Entry 3TE5 (X-ray diffraction, 2.50 A resolution); this record covers chains A and B of the 3 polymer chains in the assembly.

[Chain A]
Name: Carbon catabolite-derepressing protein kinase
Organism: Saccharomyces cerevisiae
Notes: EC 2.7.11.1
UniProtKB: P06782 (SNF1_YEAST); numbering as in UniProt (aligned over 457-633)
Amino-acid sequence (179 residues; numbered 455 to 633; the number before each row is that of its first residue):
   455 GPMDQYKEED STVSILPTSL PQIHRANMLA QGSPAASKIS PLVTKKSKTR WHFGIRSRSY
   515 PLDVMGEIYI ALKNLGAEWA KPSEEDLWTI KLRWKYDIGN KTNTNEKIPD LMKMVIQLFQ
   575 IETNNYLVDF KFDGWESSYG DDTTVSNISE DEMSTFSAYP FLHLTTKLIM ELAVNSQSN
Unresolved in the structure: 455-463, 551-561, 592-609, 631-633
Differences from the reference sequence: expression tag (455-456)
Swiss-Prot annotation at these positions:
  - modified residue (Phosphoserine): Ser-487, Ser-632
  - cross-link (Glycyl lysine isopeptide (Lys-Gly)): Lys-461 (interchain with G-Cter in ubiquitin), Lys-549 (interchain with G-Cter in SUMO)
  - mutagenesis: Lys-549 (K549R: Decreases sumoylation of SNF1)

[Chain B]
Name: SNF1 protein kinase subunit beta-2
Organism: Saccharomyces cerevisiae
UniProtKB: P34164 (SIP2_YEAST); residues 304-415 here = UniProt positions 304-415
Amino-acid sequence (113 residues; numbered 303 to 415; the number before each row is that of its first residue):
   303 MEYTTDIPAV FTDPSVMERY YYTLDRQQSN TDTSWLTPPQ LPPQLENVIL NKYYATQDQF
   363 NENNSGALPI PNHVVLNHLV TSSIKHNTLC VASIVRYKQK YVTQILYTPI ESS
Unresolved in the structure: 327-334, 414-415
Differences from the reference sequence: expression tag (303)

[How chain A and chain B interact]
Pairs across the interface (97; chain A residue first):
  Lys-502(A) with Asp-360(B), salt bridge
  Thr-503(A) with Asn-353(B); Ser-384(B)
  Arg-504(A) with Ser-384(B)
  Trp-505(A) with Asn-349(B); Leu-352(B); Asn-353(B), hydrogen bond (backbone-side chain); Tyr-356(B); Val-382(B), hydrophobic; Thr-383(B); Ser-384(B); Cys-392(B), hydrophobic
  His-506(A) with Asn-349(B); Leu-352(B); Val-382(B); Thr-383(B), hydrogen bond (backbone-backbone)
  Phe-507(A) with Gln-346(B); Leu-347(B); Leu-352(B), hydrophobic; Val-377(B), hydrophobic; Leu-381(B); Val-382(B), hydrophobic
  Gly-508(A) with Leu-381(B), hydrogen bond (backbone-backbone); Thr-383(B), hydrogen bond (backbone-side chain)
  Pro-515(A) with Pro-340(B), hydrophobic
  Leu-516(A) with Val-312(B); Phe-313(B), hydrophobic; Met-319(B), hydrophobic
  Met-519(A) with Phe-313(B), hydrophobic
  Tyr-523(A) with Ile-309(B), hydrophobic; Pro-310(B); Phe-313(B), hydrophobic
  Lys-527(A) with Thr-307(B), hydrogen bond (side chain-backbone)
  Ala-531(A) with Thr-307(B)
  Glu-532(A) with Tyr-305(B); Thr-306(B)
  Trp-533(A) with Tyr-305(B); Thr-306(B), hydrogen bond (backbone-backbone); Thr-307(B); Asp-308(B), hydrogen bond (side chain-backbone); Ile-309(B); Pro-310(B)
  Ala-534(A) with Glu-304(B); Tyr-305(B)
  Pro-536(A) with Pro-310(B)
  Glu-538(A) with Trp-337(B)
  Leu-541(A) with Phe-313(B); Trp-337(B)
  Trp-542(A) with Trp-337(B), hydrogen bond (side chain-backbone); Leu-338(B); Thr-339(B), hydrogen bond (side chain-backbone); Pro-340(B)
  Lys-545(A) with Tyr-305(B)
  Arg-547(A) with Tyr-305(B)
  Gln-571(A) with Pro-341(B)
  Leu-572(A) with Pro-340(B); Pro-341(B)
  Phe-573(A) with Pro-341(B); Gln-342(B); Leu-343(B), hydrophobic; Pro-344(B); Leu-347(B), hydrophobic
  Gln-574(A) with Thr-339(B), hydrogen bond; Pro-340(B); Pro-341(B), hydrogen bond (backbone-backbone); Gln-342(B); Leu-343(B), hydrogen bond (backbone-backbone)
  Ile-575(A) with Gln-342(B)
  Tyr-580(A) with Pro-340(B), hydrophobic
  Asp-583(A) with His-380(B), salt bridge
  Phe-584(A) with Asn-379(B); His-380(B); Leu-381(B), hydrogen bond (backbone-backbone)
  Lys-585(A) with Leu-378(B); Asn-379(B); His-380(B)
  Phe-586(A) with Asn-379(B), hydrogen bond (backbone-backbone)
  Phe-610(A) with Asn-379(B); Gln-406(B), hydrogen bond (backbone-side chain)
  Ser-611(A) with Gln-406(B)
  Ala-612(A) with Val-397(B), hydrophobic; Gln-406(B), hydrogen bond (backbone-side chain)
  Tyr-613(A) with Gln-406(B); Ile-407(B), hydrogen bond (side chain-backbone); Leu-408(B), hydrophobic
  Leu-616(A) with Leu-381(B), hydrophobic; Val-393(B); Ala-394(B); Ser-395(B); Gln-406(B); Leu-408(B), hydrophobic
  Thr-619(A) with Leu-381(B)
  Thr-620(A) with Leu-391(B); Val-393(B)
  Ile-623(A) with Leu-381(B), hydrophobic
  Met-624(A) with Ile-386(B), hydrophobic; Ile-412(B), hydrophobic
Also at the interface, not in a pair above, chain A (50 interface residues in all): Ile-509, Gly-520, Ile-524, Lys-535, Leu-546, Lys-567, Leu-581, Phe-615, His-617
Also at the interface, not in a pair above, chain B (48 interface residues in all): Met-303, Tyr-322, Arg-398, Thr-410

[Summary]
Chain A and chain B form an interface of 50 and 48 residues respectively; the contacts include 17 hydrogen
bonds and 2 salt bridges. Polar pairs include Lys-502(A)/Asp-360(B), Asp-583(A)/His-380(B) and
Trp-505(A)/Asn-353(B). From UniProt: one mutagenesis site on chain A.
Chain A is Carbon catabolite-derepressing protein kinase and chain B is SNF1 protein kinase subunit beta-2,
both from Saccharomyces cerevisiae; the structure, structure of the regulatory fragment of sacchromyces
cerevisiae ampk in complex with NADH, was determined by X-ray diffraction (same publication as 3T4N and 3TDH).
